PDB entry 2ET2 | X-ray diffraction, 2.10 A resolution | chain A

== Chain A ==
Molecule: Chymotrypsin inhibitor 3
From: Psophocarpus tetragonolobus
UniProt: P10822 (ICW3_PSOTE); residues 4-186 here correspond to UniProt positions 25-207 (UniProt number = residue number + 21)
Sequence (186 residues; each row starts with the number of its first residue):
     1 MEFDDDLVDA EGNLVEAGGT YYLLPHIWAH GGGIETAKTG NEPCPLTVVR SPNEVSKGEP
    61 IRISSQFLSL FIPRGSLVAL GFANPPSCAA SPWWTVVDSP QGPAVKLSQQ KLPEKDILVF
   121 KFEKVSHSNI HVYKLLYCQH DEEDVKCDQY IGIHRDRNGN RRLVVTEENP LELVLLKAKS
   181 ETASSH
Disordered / not traced: 1-3, 179-186
Disulfide bonds: Cys-44/Cys-88, Cys-138/Cys-147
Differences from the reference sequence: cloning artifact (1-3); engineered mutation Ala-17 (Asn38 in P10822)
Metal / ion sites: Ni2+: His-26, His-127, Glu-172

== In short ==
His-26, His-127 and Glu-172 coordinate Ni2+.
Chain A is Chymotrypsin inhibitor 3 (Psophocarpus tetragonolobus); the structure, Crystal structure of an Asn
to Ala mutant of Winged Bean Chymotrypsin Inhibitor protein, was determined by X-ray diffraction, deposited
together with 2BEA, 2BEB and 2ESU.
